PDB entry 8ZEH | electron microscopy, 2.78 A resolution | chains m and b of the 25 polymer chains in the assembly

Chain m:
Name: Photosystem I reaction center subunit XII
Source organism: Thalassiosira pseudonana CCMP1335
UniProt: A0T0S1 (PSAM_THAPS); residue numbers follow UniProt; this construct covers 1-29
Chain sequence (29 residues; row label = number of the first residue in the row):
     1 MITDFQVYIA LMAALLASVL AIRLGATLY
Small-molecule neighbours:
  - Fucoxanthin (A86; (3S,3'S,5R,5'R,6S,6'R,8'R)-3,5'-dihydroxy-8-oxo-6',7'-didehydro-5,5',6,6',7,8-hexahydro-5,6-epoxy-beta,beta-caroten-3'- yl acetate): Leu-16, Val-19, Leu-20, Arg-23
  - beta-carotene (BCR): Tyr-8, Leu-11, Met-12, Ala-14, Leu-15, Ala-17, Ser-18, Ala-21, Leu-24, Gly-25
  - chlorophyll a (CLA), molecule 1: Val-7, Ala-10, Leu-11, Ala-14
  - chlorophyll a (CLA), molecule 2: Gly-25, Leu-28, Tyr-29

Chain b:
Name: Photosystem I P700 chlorophyll a apoprotein A2
Source organism: Thalassiosira pseudonana CCMP1335
Notes: EC 1.97.1.12
UniProt: A0T0M9 (PSAB_THAPS); residue numbers follow UniProt; this construct covers 2-733
Chain sequence (732 residues; row label = number of the first residue in the row):
     2 ATKFPKFSQA LAQDPATRRI WYGIATAHDL EAHDGMTEEN LYQKIFASHF GHLAIIFLWT
    62 SGNLFHVAWQ GNFEKWVSNP LKTRPIAHSI WDPHFGESAL KAFSKGNTYP VNITFSGLYQ
   122 WWYTIGFRTN QELYKGSIGL LLLASVLLIA GWLHLQPKFR PSLSWFKNNE SRLNHHLSGL
   182 LGFSSLAWTG HLVHVAIPAS RGVHVGWDNF LTTPPHPAGL TPFFTGNWTV YAENPDSATH
   242 VFNTSEGSGT AILTFLGGFH PQTQSLWLSD MAHHHLAIAV VFIVAGHMYR TNFGIGHNMK
   302 EILDAHRPPG GRLGAGHVGL FETITNSLHM QLGLALACLG VATSLTAQHM YALTPYAYLS
   362 KDFTTEAALY THHQYIAGFL MVGAFAHGAI FFVRDYDPEL NKNNVLARML EHKEAIISHL
   422 SWASLFLGFH TLGLYIHNDT VVAFGQPEKQ ILFEPLFAEY IQAASGKAVY QFNVLLASST
   482 SPATAAGNQV WLPGWLEAIN NPKTDLFLKI GPGDFLVHHA IALGLHVTAL ILVKGALDAR
   542 GSKLMPDKKD FGYSFPCDGP GRGGTCDISA WDAFYLAMFW MLNTIGWVTF YWHWKHMTIW
   602 GGNPGQFDES SNYIMGWLRD YLWLNSSPLI NGYNPFGMNN LSVWSWMFLF GHLIWATGFM
   662 FLISWRGYWQ ELIETLVWAH ERTPLANLIR WRDKPVALSI VQARLVGLVH FSVGYILTYA
   722 AFVIASTSGK FA
Metal / ion sites: chlorophyll a Mg (32 sites), coordinated by His-29, His-50, His-53, His-67, His-89, Asp-93, His-95, His-155, His-176, His-177, His-192, His-195, His-274, His-275, His-276, His-288 and 16 more; 4Fe-4S cluster Fe near Cys-558 (its only coordinating residue here)
Small-molecule neighbours:
  - Fucoxanthin (A86; (3S,3'S,5R,5'R,6S,6'R,8'R)-3,5'-dihydroxy-8-oxo-6',7'-didehydro-5,5',6,6',7,8-hexahydro-5,6-epoxy-beta,beta-caroten-3'- yl acetate): Thr-226, Gly-227, Asn-228, Val-285
  - beta-carotene (BCR), molecule 1: Gly-52, Ile-56, Leu-149
  - beta-carotene (BCR), molecule 2: Leu-54, Ile-57, Phe-58, Trp-60, Gly-180, Leu-181, Phe-184, Ser-185
  - beta-carotene (BCR), molecule 3: Leu-187, Leu-221, Phe-224, Phe-225, Val-281, Ile-284, Val-285, His-288
  - beta-carotene (BCR), molecule 4: Met-331, Gly-334, Leu-335, Ala-338, Val-342, Met-382, Ala-385, Phe-386, Gly-389, Phe-393, Ala-537
  - beta-carotene (BCR), molecule 5: Phe-386, Leu-407, Met-410, Val-534, Leu-538
  - beta-carotene (BCR), molecule 6: Trp-647, Met-648, Phe-651, Trp-670, Leu-677
  - beta-carotene (BCR), molecule 7: Thr-684, Pro-685, Leu-686
  - chlorophyll a (CLA), molecule 1: Phe-5, Phe-8, Ile-25, Ala-28, His-29, Leu-31, His-34, Ser-49, His-53, Ile-56
  - chlorophyll a (CLA), molecule 2: Thr-18, Ile-21, Trp-22, Ile-674, Leu-677, Val-678, His-681, Ile-690, Arg-691, Trp-692, Arg-693, Asp-694, Pro-696, Val-697
  - chlorophyll a (CLA), molecule 3: Trp-22, Phe-651, Leu-654, Ile-655, Thr-658, Met-661, Phe-662, Leu-699, Val-707, Val-710, His-711, Val-714
  - chlorophyll a (CLA), molecule 4: Ile-25, Ala-26, Thr-27, Ala-28, His-29, Asp-30, His-330, Leu-333, Leu-337, Phe-380, Leu-381, Val-383, Gly-384, Ala-387, His-388, Ile-391, Arg-395, Tyr-554, Trp-572, Phe-575, Val-710, Val-714
  - chlorophyll a (CLA), molecule 5: His-29, Leu-31, Tyr-43, Ile-46, Ser-49, His-50, His-53, Leu-54, Ile-57, Phe-167, Arg-173, His-177, Leu-181, Leu-329, Gln-332, Leu-333, Ala-336, Leu-337, Leu-340
  - chlorophyll a (CLA), molecule 6: His-29, His-53, Ile-56, Ile-57, Trp-60, Phe-380, Leu-381
  - chlorophyll a (CLA), molecule 7: Phe-47, His-50, Phe-51, Leu-54, Trp-166, Phe-167, Asn-169, Ser-172, Arg-173, His-176, His-177, Gly-180, Leu-181, Leu-182, Phe-283, Leu-340, Ala-343, Leu-346
  - chlorophyll a (CLA), molecule 8: Phe-47, Phe-51, Val-147, Ile-150, Ala-151, Leu-154, His-155, Lys-159, Phe-160, Pro-162, Trp-166
  - chlorophyll a (CLA), molecule 9: Ile-56, Leu-59, Trp-60, Ser-62, Gly-63, Phe-66, His-67, Trp-70, Gln-71, His-89, Ser-90, Trp-92, Leu-142
  - chlorophyll a (CLA), molecule 10: Trp-60, Thr-61, Ser-117, Gly-118, Leu-119, Trp-122, Ser-185, Ala-343, Thr-344, Thr-347, Met-351, Tyr-357, Leu-370, His-373, His-374, Ile-377, Leu-381
  - chlorophyll a (CLA), molecule 11: Trp-60, Asn-64, His-67, Val-68, Ala-88, His-89, Asn-113, Ile-114, Thr-115, Phe-116, Ser-117, Leu-119, Val-644, Trp-645, Met-648
  - chlorophyll a (CLA), molecule 12: Trp-60, Asn-64, Phe-116, Ser-117, Leu-119, Ala-369, Leu-370, Thr-372, His-373, Tyr-376, Ile-377, Phe-380, Trp-645, Ile-717, Tyr-720, Ala-721, Val-724, Ile-725
  - chlorophyll a (CLA), molecule 13: Thr-61, Leu-65, Trp-122, Trp-123, Leu-141, Trp-208, Phe-211, Leu-212
  - chlorophyll a (CLA), molecule 14: His-89, Ser-90, Ile-91, Trp-92, Asp-93, Pro-94, His-95, Phe-96, Phe-104, Asn-113, Ser-643, Val-644, Trp-647
  - chlorophyll a (CLA), molecule 15: Trp-122, Thr-125, Ile-126, Leu-181, Leu-182, Ser-185, Ser-186, Trp-189, Met-272, His-275, His-276, Ile-279, Leu-346, Thr-347, His-350, Met-351, Pro-356, Tyr-357
  - chlorophyll a (CLA), molecule 16: Ile-126, Gly-127, Phe-128, Glu-133, Gly-137, Gly-140, Leu-143, Val-147, Ser-185, Ala-188, Trp-189, Gly-191, His-192, His-195, Val-196, Val-206, Gly-207, Trp-208, Phe-211
  - chlorophyll a (CLA), molecule 17: Trp-166, Asn-169, Ser-172, His-176, Thr-292, Asn-293, Phe-294
  - chlorophyll a (CLA), molecule 18: Asn-170, Arg-173, Leu-174, His-177, Leu-178, Met-300, Leu-304, Phe-322, Ile-325, Thr-326, Leu-335, Ala-336, Cys-339, Leu-340, Ala-343
  - chlorophyll a (CLA), molecule 19: Leu-174, Leu-178, Leu-182, Val-282, Phe-283, Ala-286, Met-289, Tyr-290, Met-300, Ile-303, Leu-304
  - chlorophyll a (CLA), molecule 20: Asn-175, His-176, Ser-179, Gly-180, Phe-184, Ile-284, His-288, Tyr-290, Thr-292, Phe-294, Ile-296
  - chlorophyll a (CLA), molecule 21: Phe-184, Leu-187, Ala-188, Thr-190, Gly-191, Val-194, His-195, Phe-211, Leu-212, Thr-213, Thr-214, Pro-215, Pro-216, His-217, Gly-220, Leu-221, Tyr-232, Ile-253, Leu-254, Leu-277
  - chlorophyll a (CLA), molecule 22: Phe-224, Phe-225, Thr-226, Gly-227, Trp-229
  - chlorophyll a (CLA), molecule 23: Phe-224, Gly-227, Trp-229, Thr-230, Tyr-232, Ala-233, Leu-254, Thr-255, Phe-256, His-274, Leu-277, Ala-278, Val-281, Val-491, Trp-492
  - chlorophyll a (CLA), molecule 24: Thr-255, Phe-256, Gly-258, Gly-259, Leu-267, Asp-271, Met-272, His-274, His-275, Ala-278, Ile-279, His-350, Leu-354, Trp-492, Trp-496
  - chlorophyll a (CLA), molecule 25: Val-285, Ala-286, His-288, Met-289, Ile-296, Gly-297, His-298
  - chlorophyll a (CLA), molecule 26: Met-289, His-298, Glu-302, Ile-303, Ala-306, His-307
  - chlorophyll a (CLA), molecule 27: Ile-303, Leu-304, His-307, Leu-314, His-318, Leu-321, Ile-325, Met-331, Val-406, Leu-407, Met-410
  - chlorophyll a (CLA), molecule 28: Ala-306, His-307, Arg-308, Pro-309, Pro-310, Arg-313, Leu-314
  - chlorophyll a (CLA), molecule 29: Arg-313, Leu-314, Gly-315, Val-406, Arg-409, Met-410, Glu-412, His-413, Ala-416, Ile-417, His-420
  - chlorophyll a (CLA), molecule 30: Cys-339, Val-342, Leu-346, Gln-349, His-350, Tyr-352, Ala-353, Leu-354, Leu-507, Phe-508
  - chlorophyll a (CLA), molecule 31: Val-342, Ser-345, Leu-346, Gln-349, Gln-375, Gly-379, Met-382, Phe-386, Leu-526, Thr-529, Ala-530, Leu-533, Met-582, Thr-585, Ile-586
  - chlorophyll a (CLA), molecule 32: Gln-349, Tyr-352, Tyr-371, Phe-458, Ala-459, Ile-462, Gln-463, Phe-508, Leu-509, Ile-511, His-519, Ile-522, Leu-526, Val-589, Tyr-592, Trp-593, Lys-596, His-597
  - chlorophyll a (CLA), molecule 33: Ala-416, His-420, Trp-423
  - chlorophyll a (CLA), molecule 34: Ile-417, His-420, Leu-421, Trp-423, Ala-424, Ala-523, Leu-526, His-527
  - chlorophyll a (CLA), molecule 35: Ser-419, His-420, Ser-422, Trp-423, Leu-426
  - chlorophyll a (CLA), molecule 36: Ser-422, Ser-425, Leu-426, Gly-429, Phe-430, Leu-433, Leu-524, Val-528, Leu-531, Ile-532, Leu-577, Phe-580, Trp-581
  - chlorophyll a (CLA), molecule 37: Trp-423, Leu-426, Phe-427, Phe-430, His-431
  - chlorophyll a (CLA), molecule 38: Phe-427, Leu-428, Phe-454, Glu-455, Pro-456, Leu-457, Phe-458, Ala-459, Asp-515, Phe-516, His-519, His-520, Ala-523, His-527
  - chlorophyll a (CLA), molecule 39: His-431, Gly-434, Leu-435, Ile-437, His-438, Thr-441, Val-442, Lys-450, Ile-452
  - chlorophyll a (CLA), molecule 40: Thr-432, Leu-433, Tyr-436, Ala-521, Leu-524, Asn-584, Trp-588, Phe-591, Ile-615, Trp-618, Leu-619, Leu-623, Ser-627, Ile-631, Phe-649, His-653, Trp-656, Phe-712, Tyr-716, Thr-719, Tyr-720, Phe-723
  - chlorophyll a (CLA), molecule 41: Leu-433, Ile-437, Asp-440, Leu-524, Phe-580, Trp-581, Asn-584, Trp-588, Ile-615, Leu-619, Trp-656, Phe-712
  - chlorophyll a (CLA), molecule 42: Phe-458, Tyr-461, Phe-473
  - chlorophyll a (CLA), molecule 43: Ile-462, Ala-465, Ser-466, Leu-476, Leu-477, Trp-492, Leu-493, Trp-496, Phe-508
  - chlorophyll a (CLA), molecule 44: Leu-476, Pro-483, Ala-484, Ala-487, Gly-488, Val-491, Trp-492
  - chlorophyll a (CLA), molecule 45: Leu-619, Leu-623, Trp-624
  - chlorophyll a (CLA), molecule 46: Trp-647, Leu-650, Phe-651, His-653, Leu-654, Trp-656, Ala-657
  - chlorophyll a (CLA), molecule 47: Leu-654, Ala-657, Thr-658, Phe-660, Met-661, Ile-664, Ser-665, Tyr-669, Trp-670, Leu-673
  - chlorophyll a (CLA), molecule 48: Leu-677, Ala-680, His-681, Thr-684, Ala-687, Ile-690
  - chlorophyll a (CLA), molecule 49: Trp-679, Ala-680, Arg-683, Thr-684, Pro-685
  - chlorophyll a (CLA), molecule 50: Pro-685, Leu-686, Ala-687, Leu-689
  - phylloquinone (PQN): Ile-21, Trp-22, Met-661, Phe-662, Ser-665, Trp-666, Arg-667, Trp-670, Ile-674, Ala-698, Leu-699, Ser-700, Ala-704
  - 4Fe-4S cluster (SF4): Cys-558, Asp-559, Gly-560, Pro-561, Gly-565, Thr-566, Cys-567, Trp-666, Ile-701
Curated features (UniProtKB/Swiss-Prot):
  - binding site ([4Fe-4S] cluster): Cys-558, Cys-567
  - binding site (chlorophyll a): His-653, Met-661, Tyr-669
  - binding site (phylloquinone): Trp-670

Interface between chain m and chain b:
Contacting residue pairs (26):
  Met-1(m) / Gln-132(b)  hydrogen bond (backbone-side chain)
  Ile-2(m) / Ala-69(b)
  Ile-2(m) / Tyr-135(b)  hydrophobic
  Gln-6(m) / Gln-132(b)  hydrogen bond
  Gln-6(m) / Tyr-135(b)  hydrogen bond (backbone-side chain)
  Val-7(m) / Phe-66(b)  hydrophobic
  Ile-9(m) / Tyr-135(b)
  Ala-10(m) / Ile-139(b)  hydrophobic
  Ala-10(m) / Leu-142(b)
  Ala-17(m) / Ser-146(b)
  Ala-17(m) / Leu-149(b)
  Leu-20(m) / Ser-146(b)
  Leu-20(m) / Ile-150(b)  hydrophobic
  Ala-21(m) / Leu-149(b)
  Arg-23(m) / Trp-153(b)
  Leu-24(m) / Leu-149(b)  hydrophobic
  Leu-24(m) / Gly-152(b)
  Leu-24(m) / Trp-153(b)
  Thr-27(m) / Trp-153(b)
  Thr-27(m) / Leu-156(b)
  Thr-27(m) / Gln-157(b)
  Leu-28(m) / Lys-45(b)  hydrogen bond (backbone-side chain)
  Leu-28(m) / Ala-48(b)  hydrophobic
  Leu-28(m) / Ser-49(b)
  Leu-28(m) / Leu-156(b)  hydrophobic
  Tyr-29(m) / Lys-7(b)  hydrogen bond (backbone-side chain)
Also at the interface, not in a pair above, chain m (16 interface residues in all): Ala-13, Leu-16
Also at the interface, not in a pair above, chain b (21 interface residues in all): Gly-52, Trp-70, Asn-131, Lys-136

In short:
16 residues of chain m face 21 of chain b across their interface; the contacts include 5 hydrogen bonds. Polar
contacts include Met-1(m)/Gln-132(b), Gln-6(m)/Gln-132(b) and Gln-6(m)/Tyr-135(b). One beta-carotene molecule
and 2 chlorophyll a molecules are bound between chain m and chain b.
Chain m is Photosystem I reaction center subunit XII and chain b is Photosystem I P700 chlorophyll a
apoprotein A2, both from Thalassiosira pseudonana CCMP1335; the structure, PSI-FCPI-L in Thalassiosira
pseudonana, was determined by electron microscopy, deposited together with 8ZET.
